Entry 7RIY (X-ray diffraction, 3.70 A resolution); this record covers chains C and K of the 13 polymer chains in the assembly.

Chain C:
Protein: DNA-directed RNA polymerase II subunit RPB3
Source organism: Saccharomyces cerevisiae (strain ATCC 204508 / S288c)
UniProt: P16370 (RPB3_YEAST); residue numbers follow UniProt; this construct covers 1-318
Sequence (318 residues; numbered 1 to 318; the number before each row is that of its first residue):
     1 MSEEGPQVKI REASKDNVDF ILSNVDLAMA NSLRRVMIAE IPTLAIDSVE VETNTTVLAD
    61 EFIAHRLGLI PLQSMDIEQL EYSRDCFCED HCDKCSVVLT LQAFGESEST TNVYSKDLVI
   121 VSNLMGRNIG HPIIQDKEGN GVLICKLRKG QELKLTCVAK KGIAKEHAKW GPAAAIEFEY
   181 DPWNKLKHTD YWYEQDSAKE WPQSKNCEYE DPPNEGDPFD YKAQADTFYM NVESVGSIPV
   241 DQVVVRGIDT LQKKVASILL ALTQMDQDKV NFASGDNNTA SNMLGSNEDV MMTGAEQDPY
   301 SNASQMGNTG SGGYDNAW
Not modelled in the structure: 1, 269-318
Swiss-Prot annotation at these positions:
  - binding site (Zn(2+)): C86, C88, C92, C95
  - modified residue: S2 (N-acetylserine)
  - natural variant: A30 (A30D: In mutant RPB3-1)
  - mutagenesis: K9 (K9E: Transcript termination readthrough)
Metal / ion sites: Zn2+: C86, C88, C92, C95

Chain K:
Protein: DNA-directed RNA polymerase II subunit RPB11
Source organism: Saccharomyces cerevisiae (strain ATCC 204508 / S288c)
UniProt: P38902 (RPB11_YEAST); residue numbers follow UniProt; this construct covers 1-120
Sequence (120 residues; each row starts with the number of its first residue):
     1 MNAPDRFELF LLGEGESKLK IDPDTKAPNA VVITFEKEDH TLGNLIRAEL LNDRKVLFAA
    61 YKVEHPFFAR FKLRIQTTEG YDPKDALKNA CNSIINKLGA LKTNFETEWN LQTLAADDAF
Not modelled in the structure: 115-120
Swiss-Prot annotation at these positions:
  - mutagenesis: E108 (E108G/V: Transcript termination readthrough; E108K: Transcript termination readthrough. Lethal), L111 (L111P: Transcript termination readthrough), L114 (L114P: Transcript termination readthrough)

How chain C and chain K interact:
Contacting residue pairs (50; chain C residue first):
  S2(C) - N104(K)  hydrogen bond
  E3(C) - A100(K)
  E3(C) - N104(K)  hydrogen bond (backbone-side chain)
  P6(C) - L101(K)  hydrophobic
  P6(C) - N104(K)  hydrogen bond (backbone-side chain)
  V8(C) - L101(K)  hydrophobic
  V8(C) - F105(K)  hydrophobic
  V8(C) - E108(K)
  K9(C) - E108(K)
  I10(C) - F105(K)  hydrophobic
  I10(C) - Q112(K)
  A28(C) - N44(K)
  A28(C) - L45(K)
  A28(C) - A48(K)  hydrophobic
  M29(C) - L45(K)
  M29(C) - K97(K)
  N31(C) - N44(K)
  S32(C) - T41(K)  hydrogen bond (side chain-backbone)
  S32(C) - L45(K)
  R35(C) - D39(K)  salt bridge
  R35(C) - T41(K)  hydrogen bond
  V36(C) - T41(K)
  R84(C) - F10(K)
  R84(C) - L11(K)
  I163(C) - F10(K)  hydrophobic
  K165(C) - R6(K)  hydrogen bond (backbone-side chain)
  K165(C) - D39(K)  salt bridge
  E166(C) - R6(K)  hydrogen bond (backbone-side chain)
  E166(C) - F10(K)
  H167(C) - R6(K)
  D241(C) - W109(K)
  V244(C) - F105(K)  hydrophobic
  V245(C) - K102(K)
  I248(C) - L98(K)
  D249(C) - K102(K)  salt bridge
  L251(C) - L98(K)  hydrophobic
  Q252(C) - I95(K)
  Q252(C) - L98(K)
  Q252(C) - K102(K)
  K254(C) - E38(K)  salt bridge
  V255(C) - C91(K)  hydrophobic
  I258(C) - K18(K)
  I258(C) - F35(K)  hydrophobic
  I258(C) - L42(K)  hydrophobic
  L259(C) - C91(K)  hydrophobic
  L259(C) - I95(K)  hydrophobic
  A261(C) - K18(K)
  L262(C) - L87(K)  hydrophobic
  L262(C) - K88(K)
  M265(C) - L19(K)
Other interface residues (no listed pair), chain C (40 interface residues in all): E4, Q7, A13, S14, V18, D26, E40, A164, A168
Other interface residues (no listed pair), chain K (38 interface residues in all): F7, K37, H40, E49, K84, N92, I94, T103, E106, T113, L114

Summary:
40 residues of chain C and 38 residues of chain K are in contact; the contacts include 7 hydrogen bonds and 4
salt bridges. Polar contacts include R35(C)-D39(K), K165(C)-D39(K) and D249(C)-K102(K).
Here chain C is DNA-directed RNA polymerase II subunit RPB3 and chain K is DNA-directed RNA polymerase II
subunit RPB11, both from Saccharomyces cerevisiae (strain ATCC 204508 / S288c). Entry 7RIY (RNA polymerase II
elongation complex with hairpin polyamide Py-Im 1, scaffold 2 soaked with UTP) was determined by X-ray
diffraction, deposited together with 7RIM, 7RIP, 7RIQ, 7RIW and 7RIX.
